Entry 8EV3 (electron microscopy, 3.00 A resolution); this record covers chains 1 and L of the 41 polymer chains in the assembly.

[Chain 1]
Molecule: 3497-nt RNA strand
Source organism: Schizosaccharomyces pombe
Sequence (3497 nucleotides; each row starts with the number of its first residue):
     1 AUUUGACCUCAAAUCAGGUAGGACUACGCGCUGAACUUAAGCAUAUCAAU
    51 AAGCGCAGGAAAAGAAAAUAACCAUGAUUCCCUCAGUAACGGCGAGUGAA
   101 GCGGGAAAAGCUCAAAUUUGAAAUCUGGCAACAUUUCUUUUGUUGUCCGA
   151 GUUGUAAUUUCAAGAAGCUGCUUUGAGUGUAGACGAUCGGUCUAAGUUCC
   201 UUGGAACAGGACGUCAGAGAGGGUGAGAACCCCGUCUUUGGUCGAUUGGA
   251 UAUGCCAUAUAAAGCGCUUUCGAAGAGUCGAGUUGUUUGGGAAUGCAGCU
   301 CUAAAUGGGUGGUAAAUUUCAUCUAAAGCUAAAUAUUGGCGAGAGACCGA
   351 UAGCGAACAAGUAGAGUGAUCGAAAGAUGAAAAGAACUUUGAAAAGAGAG
   401 UUAAAUAGUACGUGAAAUUGCUGAAAGGGAAGCAUUGGAAAUCAGUCUUA
   451 CCUGGGUGAGAUCAGUAGUCUCUUCGCGAGACUAUGCACUCUGAACCUGU
   501 GGUAGGUCAGCAUCAGUUUUCGGGGGCGGAAAAAGAAUAAGGGAAGGUGG
   551 CUUUCCGGGUUCUGCCUGGGGAGUGUUUAUAGCCCUUGUUGUAAUACGUC
   601 CACUGGGGACUGAGGACUGCGGCUUCGUGCCAAGGAUGCUGACAUAAUGG
   651 UUUUCAAUGGCCCGUCUUGAAACACGGACCAAGGAGUCUAGCAUCUAUGC
   701 GAGUGUUUGGGUGAUGAAAACCCAUCCGCGAAAUGAAAGUGAAUGCAGGU
   751 GGGAACGCCCUUGUGGCGUGCACCAUCGACCGACCCGGAAGUUUGUCAAU
   801 GGAAGGGUUUGAGUAAGAGCAUAGCUGUUGGGACCCGAAAGAUGGUGAAC
   851 UAUGCCUGAAUAGGGUGAAGCCAGAGGAAACUCUGGUGGAGGCUCGUAGA
   901 GAUUCUGACGUGCAAAUCGAUCUUCAAAUUUGGGUAUAGGGGCGAAAGAC
   951 UAAUCGAACCAUCUAGUAGCUGGUUCCUGCCGAAGUUUCCCUCAGGAUAG
  1001 CAGAAACUCAGAUCAGUUUUAUGAGGUAAAGCGAAUGAUUAGAGGUCUUG
  1051 GGGAAGGAAUUUCCUCAACCUAUUCUCAAACUUUAAAUAUGUAAGACGCC
  1101 CUUGUCGCUUAAUUGGACGUGGGCCAUCGAAUGAGAGUUUCUAGUGGGCC
  1151 AUUUUUGGUAAGCAGAACUGGCGAUGCGGGAUGAACCGAACGUGAGGUUA
  1201 AGGUGCCGGAAUGUACGCUCAUCAGACACCAGAAAAGGUGUUAGUUCAUC
  1251 UAGACAGCAGGACGGUGGCCAUGGAAGUCGGAAUCCGCUAAGGAGUGUGU
  1301 AACAACUCACCUGCCGAAUGAACUAGCCCUGAAAAUGGAUGGCGCUUAAG
  1351 CGUACUACCCAUACCUCACCGUCUGGGUUAGCUUUGAGAAGCUCAGACGA
  1401 GUAGGCAGGCGUGGAGGUUUGUGACGAAGCCUUGGGCGUGAGCCUGGGUC
  1451 GAACAGCCUCUAGUGCAGAUCUUGGUGGAAGUAGCAAAUAUUCAAAUGAG
  1501 AACUUUGAAGACUGAAGUGGGGAAAGGUUCCAUGUGAACAGCAGUUGGAC
  1551 AUGGGUUAGUCGAUCCUAAGAGAUAGGGAAGCUCCGUAUGAAAGUUGCAC
  1601 GAUUUUUCGUGCCUCCUAUCGAAAGGGAAUCCGGUUAAUAUUCCGGAACC
  1651 AGAAGGUGGAAUCAACACGGCAACGUAAAUGAAGUUGGAGACGUCGGCGG
  1701 GAGCCCUGGGAAGAGUUCUCUUUUCUUUUUAACAAACCAUUGAACUACCC
  1751 UGAAAUCGGUUUAUCCGGAGCUAGGGUAUGGUGUUUGGAAGAGUUCAGCG
  1801 CCUCAUGCUGAAUCCGGUGCGCUCUCGACGGCCCUUGAAAAUCCAACGGA
  1851 AGAAUGGACCUUCGGGUCCUUGUUUUCACAUCUGGUCGUACUCAUAACCG
  1901 CAGCAGGUCUCCAAGGUGAACAGCCUCUAGUUGAUAGAACAAUGUAGAUA
  1951 AGGGAAGUCGGCAAAAUGGAUCCGUAACUUCGGGAUAAGGAUUGGCUCUA
  2001 AGGGUUGGGUACGUUGGGCCUUGGAACCUGAACGGUUGCUGGACUGAGCG
  2051 UGGACCGAUGUCUUUUCUCGCCUUUCGGGGUGAGAAGGGAUGUUGGACCU
  2101 GCUUGGACCUUGGCGGCCGGGAAGUCCUUGGUCGGGCUUUUCUCCUUCUC
  2151 GGGGAUUAUGCUCUUACUGGCGUACGUUUAACAACCAACUUAGAACUGGU
  2201 ACGGACAAGGGGAAUCUGACUGUCUAAUUAAAACAUAGCAUUGCGAUGGC
  2251 CAGAAAGUGGUGUUGACGCAAUGUGAUUUCUGCCCAGUGCUCUGAAUGUC
  2301 AAAGUGAAGAAAUUCAACCAAGCGCGGGUAAACGGCGGGAGUAACUAUGA
  2351 CUCUCUUAAGGUAGCCAAAUGCCUCGUCAUCUAACUAGUGACGCGCAUGA
  2401 AUGGAUUAACGAGAUUCCCACUGUCCCUAUCUACUAUCUAGCGAAACCAC
  2451 AGCCUGGGGAACGGGCCAGGCAAAAUCAGCGGGGAAAGAAGACCCUGUUG
  2501 AGCUUGACUCUAGUUUGACAUUGUGAAGAGACAUAGAGGGUGUAGGAUAA
  2551 GUGGGAGUAUGUUUCGGCAUACGCCGGUGAAAUACCACUACCUUUAUCGU
  2601 UUCUUUACUUAAUCAAUGAAGCGGAAUUGGGAUUUAUUUCCCAUAUUCUA
  2651 GCGUUAAAGUUUCUUCGCGAACUGAUCCGCGUUGAUGACAUUGUCAGGUG
  2701 GGGAGUUUGGCUGGGGCGGCACAUCUGUUAAAAGAUAACGCAGGUGUCCU
  2751 AAGGGGGACUCAUCGAGAACAGAAAUCUCGAGUAGAAUAAAAGGGUAAAA
  2801 GUCCCCUUGAUUUUGAUUUUCAGUGUGAAUACAAACCAUGAAAGUGUGGC
  2851 CUAUCGAUCCUUUGUUCCCUCGAAAUUUGAGGACAGAGGUGCCAGAAAAG
  2901 UUACCACAGGGAUAACUGGCUUGUGGCAGCCAAGCGUUCAUAGCGACGUU
  2951 GCUUUUUGAUUCUUCGAUGUCGGCUCUUCCUAUCAUACCGAAGCAGAAUU
  3001 CGGUAAGCGUUGGAUUGUUCACCCACUAAUAGGGAACGUGAGCUGGGUUU
  3051 AGACCGUCGUGAGACAGGUUAGUUUUACCCUACUGAUGAAGUGUCGUCGC
  3101 AAUGGUAAUUCAACUUAGUACGAGAGGAACCGUUGAUUCAGAUCAUUGGU
  3151 AUUUGCGGCUGCCUGACAAGGCAAUGCCGCGGAGCUAUCAUCUGCCGGAU
  3201 AACGGCUGAACGCCUCUAAGCCAGAAUCCGUGCCAGAAAGCGACGAUUUU
  3251 UUGGUCCGCAUGAUUUAUAUGUAUAAAAAUAGAGGUAGGACUUGUUCCUA
  3301 CUCUCCUGUAUCGUAGAAGAUGGGCGAUGGUUGAUGAAACGGAAGUGUUU
  3351 UAUUGACUUGUCCAUGAAAUUCCAUUGAAAUCUUGUGCGGAAUCGAAUCC
  3401 AUUGCAUACGACUUUAAUGUGGAACGGGGUAUUGUAAGCAGUAGAGUAGC
  3451 CUUGUUGUUACGAUCUGCUGAGAUUAAGCCUUUGUUCCCAAGAUUUG
Not modelled in the structure: 1-2, 37-47, 92-95, 288-293, 313-318, 474-476, 552-573, 625-627, 733-748, 778-815, 848-956, 991-994, 1026-1087, 1095-1129, 1228-1231, 1250-1317, 1332-1340, 1486-1934, 1939-2436, 2472-2982, 3009-3093, 3159-3176, 3249-3268, 3290-3297, 3376-3394, 3436-3470

[Chain L]
Name: 60S ribosomal protein L13
Source organism: Schizosaccharomyces pombe
Reference sequence: O74175 (RL13_SCHPO); residues 1-208 here = UniProt positions 1-208
Sequence (208 residues; row label = number of the first residue in the row):
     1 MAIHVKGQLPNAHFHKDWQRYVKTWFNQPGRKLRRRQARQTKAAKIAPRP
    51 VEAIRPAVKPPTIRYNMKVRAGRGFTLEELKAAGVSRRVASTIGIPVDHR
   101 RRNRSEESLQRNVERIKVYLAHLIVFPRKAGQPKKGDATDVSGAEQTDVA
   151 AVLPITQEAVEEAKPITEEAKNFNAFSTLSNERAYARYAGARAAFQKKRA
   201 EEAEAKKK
Not modelled in the structure: 1-20, 137-208
Curated features (UniProtKB/Swiss-Prot):
  - modified residue (Phosphoserine): Ser-177, Ser-180

[How chain 1 and chain L interact]
Residue-residue contacts (112; chain 1 residue first):
  A65(1) / Arg-73(L)  base contact
  A65(1) / Arg-100(L)  phosphate contact
  A66(1) / His-99(L)  salt bridge to the phosphate
  A66(1) / Arg-100(L)  salt bridge to the phosphate
  A70(1) / Pro-61(L)  sugar contact
  C72(1) / Pro-61(L)  base contact
  C72(1) / Thr-62(L)  sugar contact
  C72(1) / Ile-63(L)  sugar contact
  C72(1) / Asn-66(L)  hydrogen bond to the phosphate
  C73(1) / Lys-59(L)  base contact
  C73(1) / Asn-66(L)  base contact
  C73(1) / Met-67(L)  base contact
  A74(1) / Lys-59(L)  hydrogen bond to the sugar
  A74(1) / Pro-60(L)  hydrogen bond to the sugar
  A74(1) / Pro-61(L)  base contact
  A74(1) / Arg-104(L)  hydrogen bond to the base
  A74(1) / Ser-105(L)  hydrogen bond to the phosphate
  U75(1) / Val-58(L)  phosphate contact
  U75(1) / Lys-59(L)  sugar contact
  U75(1) / Pro-61(L)  sugar contact
  U75(1) / Arg-70(L)  hydrogen bond to the phosphate
  U75(1) / Arg-101(L)  salt bridge to the phosphate
  U75(1) / Arg-102(L)  phosphate contact
  U75(1) / Arg-104(L)  salt bridge to the phosphate
  G76(1) / Val-58(L)  phosphate contact
  G76(1) / Arg-70(L)  salt bridge to the phosphate
  G76(1) / Ala-71(L)  phosphate contact
  G76(1) / Gly-72(L)  phosphate contact
  G76(1) / Arg-73(L)  hydrogen bond to the phosphate
  G76(1) / Asp-98(L)  hydrogen bond to the sugar
  G76(1) / Arg-100(L)  hydrogen bond to the sugar
  G76(1) / Arg-101(L)  phosphate contact
  G76(1) / Arg-102(L)  base contact
  A77(1) / Arg-73(L)  salt bridge to the phosphate
  A77(1) / Arg-100(L)  hydrogen bond to the sugar
  C81(1) / Trp-25(L)  phosphate contact
  C82(1) / Trp-25(L)  phosphate contact
  C102(1) / Pro-61(L)  phosphate contact
  C102(1) / Thr-62(L)  hydrogen bond to the sugar
  C102(1) / Tyr-65(L)  sugar contact
  G103(1) / Pro-60(L)  phosphate contact
  G103(1) / Pro-61(L)  phosphate contact
  G103(1) / Tyr-65(L)  sugar contact
  G103(1) / Lys-68(L)  phosphate contact
  G103(1) / Arg-70(L)  salt bridge to the phosphate
  G104(1) / Lys-68(L)  salt bridge to the phosphate
  G104(1) / Arg-70(L)  salt bridge to the phosphate
  A106(1) / Arg-35(L)  hydrogen bond to the sugar
  A106(1) / Arg-39(L)  hydrogen bond to the phosphate
  A107(1) / Arg-39(L)  salt bridge to the phosphate
  A108(1) / Lys-42(L)  salt bridge to the phosphate
  A108(1) / Arg-55(L)  base contact
  A108(1) / Arg-73(L)  base contact
  A109(1) / Arg-73(L)  phosphate contact
  G110(1) / Arg-73(L)  salt bridge to the phosphate
  C111(1) / Arg-88(L)  salt bridge to the phosphate
  A162(1) / Leu-77(L)  phosphate contact
  A162(1) / Arg-87(L)  hydrogen bond to the base
  A162(1) / His-99(L)  stacking on the base
  A163(1) / Leu-77(L)  phosphate contact
  A163(1) / Arg-87(L)  salt bridge to the phosphate
  U174(1) / Arg-128(L)  phosphate contact
  U174(1) / Ala-130(L)  phosphate contact
  U174(1) / Gly-131(L)  hydrogen bond to the sugar
  G175(1) / Arg-128(L)  salt bridge to the phosphate
  G175(1) / Lys-129(L)  phosphate contact
  G175(1) / Ala-130(L)  phosphate contact
  G175(1) / Gly-131(L)  hydrogen bond to the phosphate
  U251(1) / Lys-129(L)  salt bridge to the phosphate
  A257(1) / Gln-132(L)  hydrogen bond to the base
  A257(1) / Pro-133(L)  base contact
  A257(1) / Lys-134(L)  salt bridge to the phosphate
  U258(1) / Pro-133(L)  phosphate contact
  U258(1) / Lys-134(L)  salt bridge to the phosphate
  A259(1) / Gly-131(L)  base contact
  A259(1) / Pro-133(L)  base contact
  A259(1) / Lys-135(L)  hydrogen bond to the sugar
  A259(1) / Gly-136(L)  base contact
  U260(1) / Gly-136(L)  phosphate contact
  G264(1) / Ser-86(L)  sugar contact
  G266(1) / Lys-81(L)  salt bridge to the phosphate
  U322(1) / Arg-104(L)  salt bridge to the phosphate
  C323(1) / Arg-102(L)  salt bridge to the phosphate
  A333(1) / Arg-35(L)  phosphate contact
  U334(1) / Arg-31(L)  salt bridge to the phosphate
  U334(1) / Arg-34(L)  salt bridge to the phosphate
  U334(1) / Arg-35(L)  salt bridge to the phosphate
  A335(1) / Arg-31(L)  salt bridge to the phosphate
  U336(1) / Tyr-21(L)  hydrogen bond to the phosphate
  U336(1) / Lys-23(L)  salt bridge to the phosphate
  U707(1) / Gln-28(L)  phosphate contact
  U708(1) / Trp-25(L)  phosphate contact
  U708(1) / Gln-28(L)  hydrogen bond to the phosphate
  G709(1) / Gln-28(L)  hydrogen bond to the phosphate
  G709(1) / Arg-35(L)  sugar contact
  G710(1) / Lys-32(L)  base contact
  G710(1) / Arg-35(L)  salt bridge to the phosphate
  G710(1) / Arg-39(L)  salt bridge to the phosphate
  G711(1) / Lys-32(L)  hydrogen bond to the base
  G711(1) / Arg-36(L)  salt bridge to the phosphate
  G711(1) / Arg-39(L)  salt bridge to the phosphate
  U712(1) / Lys-32(L)  hydrogen bond to the base
  U712(1) / Arg-36(L)  salt bridge to the phosphate
  G713(1) / Leu-33(L)  base contact
  A717(1) / Leu-33(L)  base contact
  A718(1) / Phe-26(L)  base contact
  A718(1) / Pro-29(L)  phosphate contact
  U725(1) / Lys-68(L)  hydrogen bond to the sugar
  C726(1) / Tyr-65(L)  phosphate contact
  C726(1) / Lys-68(L)  hydrogen bond to the phosphate
  C727(1) / Arg-64(L)  salt bridge to the phosphate
  C727(1) / Tyr-65(L)  hydrogen bond to the phosphate
Other interface residues (no listed pair), chain 1 (54 interface residues in all): A71, A252, C265, A719, G728
Other interface residues (no listed pair), chain L (52 interface residues in all): Ser-108

[In short]
54 residues of chain 1 face 52 of chain L across their interface, with 26 hydrogen bonds, 32 salt bridges and
1 aromatic stacking contact. Polar pairs include A74(1)/Arg-104(L), A162(1)/Arg-87(L) and A257(1)/Gln-132(L).
Chain 1 is a 3497-nt RNA strand and chain L is 60S ribosomal protein L13, both from Schizosaccharomyces pombe;
the structure, Ytm1 associated 60S nascent ribosome (-Fkbp39) State 1B, was determined by electron microscopy
together with 8ESQ, 8ESR, 8ETC, 8ETG, 8ETH, 8ETI and 3 further entries from the same study.
